Entry 8YON (electron microscopy, 6.73 A resolution (low resolution: residue-level contacts below are approximate; hydrogen-bond / salt-bridge calls are withheld)); this record covers chains C and E of the 6 polymer chains in the assembly.

== Chain C ==
Name: DNA topoisomerase (ATP-hydrolyzing)
Organism: Enterobacteria phage T6
Notes: EC 5.6.2.2
UniProtKB: A0A346FJ89 (A0A346FJ89_BPT6); residue numbers follow UniProt; this construct covers 1-605
Chain sequence (611 residues; each row starts with the number of its first residue):
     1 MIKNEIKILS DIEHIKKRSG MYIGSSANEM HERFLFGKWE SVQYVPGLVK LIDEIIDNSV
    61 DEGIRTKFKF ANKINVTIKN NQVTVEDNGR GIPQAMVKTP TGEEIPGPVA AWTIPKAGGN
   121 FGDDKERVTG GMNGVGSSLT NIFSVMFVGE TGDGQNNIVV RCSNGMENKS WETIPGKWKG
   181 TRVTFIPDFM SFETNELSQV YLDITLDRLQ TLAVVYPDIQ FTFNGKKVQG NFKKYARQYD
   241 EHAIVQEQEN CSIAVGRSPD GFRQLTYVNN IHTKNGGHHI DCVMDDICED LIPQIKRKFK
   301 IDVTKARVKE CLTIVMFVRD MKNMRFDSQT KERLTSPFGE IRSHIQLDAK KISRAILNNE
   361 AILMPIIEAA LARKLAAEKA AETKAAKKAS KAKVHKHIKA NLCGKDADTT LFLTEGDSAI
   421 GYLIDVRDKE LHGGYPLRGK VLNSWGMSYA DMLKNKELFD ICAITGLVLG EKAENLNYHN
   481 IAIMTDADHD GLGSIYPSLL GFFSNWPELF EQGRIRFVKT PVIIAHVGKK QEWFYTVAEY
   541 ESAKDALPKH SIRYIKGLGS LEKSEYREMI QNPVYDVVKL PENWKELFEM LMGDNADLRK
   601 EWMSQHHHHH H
Not modelled in the structure: 606-611
Sequence notes: expression tag (606-611)
Small-molecule neighbours: AMP-PNP (ANP; phosphoaminophosphonic acid-adenylate ester): Glu54, Ile55, Asn58, Ser59, Glu62, Asp87, Ile92, Ala111, Trp112, Ala117, Gly118, Gly119, Asn120, Gly131, Met132, Asn133, Gly134, Val135, Gly136, Ser137, Ser138, Thr181, Val183, Gln329, Lys331

== Chain E ==
Molecule: 52-nt DNA strand
Sequence (52 nucleotides; row label = number of the first residue in the row):
     1 ATGCATATAT ATGTATATGT ATGTGTGTAT ATATACACAT ATATATATAT AT
Not modelled in the structure: 1-2

== Interface between chain C and chain E ==
Residue-residue contacts (7):
  Glu415(C) with DA31(E)
  Asp417(C) with DT32(E)
  Arg438(C) with DT32(E); DA33(E)
  Gly439(C) with DA31(E)
  Lys440(C) with DT30(E)
  Asp490(C) with DA29(E)

== Overview ==
Chain C and chain E form an interface of 6 and 5 residues respectively. Chain C binds AMP-PNP.
Chain C is DNA topoisomerase (ATP-hydrolyzing) (Enterobacteria phage T6) and chain E is a 52-nt DNA strand;
the structure, structure of phage T6 full-length topoisomerase II bound with DNA, was determined by electron
microscopy together with 8YLU, 8YO3, 8YO4, 8YO5, 8YO7 and 8YOD from the same study.
